3LCZ - chains A and D of the 4 polymer chains in the assembly; structure by X-ray diffraction, 2.06 A resolution.

[Chain A (and D)]
Protein: Inhibitor of TRAP, regulated by T-BOX (Trp) sequence RtpA
Organism: Bacillus licheniformis
Notes: chain D of this document is another copy of the same molecule, construct and numbering; everything in this record applies to it too
Reference sequence: Q65NU7 (Q65NU7_BACLD); residue numbers follow UniProt; this construct covers 1-53
Chain sequence (53 residues; each row starts with the number of its first residue):
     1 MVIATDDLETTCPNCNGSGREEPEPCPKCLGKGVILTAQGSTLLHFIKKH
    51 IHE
Sequence notes: variant L30 (Ser in Q65NU7), I51 (Leu in Q65NU7), H52 (Asn in Q65NU7)
Metal / ion sites: Zn2+: C12, C15, C26, C29
Reported in the primary citation:
  - self-association interface (contacts with another copy of this molecule); pairs are residue here / residue on that copy: M1-D7, P13-I35 (hydrophobic contact), N14-N14 (hydrogen bond)

[Chain A / chain D interface]
Contacting residue pairs (15; chain A residue first):
  D6(A) - A38(D)
  T10(A) - I35(D)
  T10(A) - L36(D)
  T10(A) - T37(D)
  P13(A) - P13(D)  hydrophobic
  P13(A) - K28(D)
  P13(A) - I35(D)
  N14(A) - P13(D)
  N14(A) - N14(D)  hydrogen bond
  N14(A) - K28(D)
  K28(A) - P13(D)
  K28(A) - N14(D)
  I35(A) - P13(D)  hydrophobic
  I35(A) - I35(D)  hydrophobic
  A38(A) - D6(D)
Also at the interface, not in a pair above, chain A (10 interface residues in all): T11, L36, T37
Also at the interface, not in a pair above, chain D (10 interface residues in all): T10, T11

[Summary]
The chain A/chain D interface involves 10 residues from each chain; the contacts include 1 hydrogen bond. Its
one hydrogen-bonded contact is N14(A)-N14(D). C12(A), C15(A), C26(A) and C29(A) form the Zn2+ site. The paper
reports a self-association interface involving M1(A), D7(A) and P13(A) among others.
Chain A and chain D are both Inhibitor of TRAP, regulated by T-BOX (Trp) sequence RtpA (Bacillus
licheniformis); the structure, B.licheniformis Anti-TRAP can assemble into two types of dodecameric particles
with the same symmetry but inverted ..., was determined by X-ray diffraction (same publication as 3LD0).
